PDB entry 2Q27 | X-ray diffraction, 2.12 A resolution | chains A and B

# Chain A (and B)
Name: oxalyl-CoA decarboxylase
From: Escherichia coli
Notes: EC 4.1.1.8; chain B of this document is another copy of the same molecule, construct and numbering; everything in this record applies to it too
UniProtKB: P0AFI0 (OXC_ECOLI); numbering as in UniProt (aligned over 1-564)
Sequence (564 residues; row label = number of the first residue in the row):
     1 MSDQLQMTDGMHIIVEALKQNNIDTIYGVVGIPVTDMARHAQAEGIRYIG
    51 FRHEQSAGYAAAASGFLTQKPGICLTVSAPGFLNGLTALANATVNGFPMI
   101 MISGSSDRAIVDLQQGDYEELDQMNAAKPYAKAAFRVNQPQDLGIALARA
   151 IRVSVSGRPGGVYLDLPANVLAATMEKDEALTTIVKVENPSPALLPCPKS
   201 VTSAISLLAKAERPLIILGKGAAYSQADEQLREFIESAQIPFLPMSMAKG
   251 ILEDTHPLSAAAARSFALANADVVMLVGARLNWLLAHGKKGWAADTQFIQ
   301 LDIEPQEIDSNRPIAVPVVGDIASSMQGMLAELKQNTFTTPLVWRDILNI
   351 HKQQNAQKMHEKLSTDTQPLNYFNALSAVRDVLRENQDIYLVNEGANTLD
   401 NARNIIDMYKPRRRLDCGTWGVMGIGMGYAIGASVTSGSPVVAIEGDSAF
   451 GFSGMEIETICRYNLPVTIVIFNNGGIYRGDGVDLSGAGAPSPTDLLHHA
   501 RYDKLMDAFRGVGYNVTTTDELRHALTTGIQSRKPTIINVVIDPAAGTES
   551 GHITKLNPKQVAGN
Unresolved in the structure: 1-4, 552-564 (chain B: 1-4, 550-564)
Bound ions: Mg2+: Asp447, Asn474, Gly476 (together with thiamine diphosphate)
Residues lining bound ligands: thiamine diphosphate (TPP): Val29, Val30, Gly31, Glu54, Val77, Pro80, Gly81, Asn84, Glu119, Tyr372, Gly395, Ala396, Asn397, Thr398, Gly421, Val422, Met423, Gly446, Asp447, Ser448, Ala449, Phe452, Asn474, Gly476, Ile477, Tyr478, Arg479
Swiss-Prot annotation at these positions:
  - binding site (substrate): Ile32, Tyr118, Ala261 to Ser265, Asn355, Arg403, Asn404, Ser550 to His552
  - binding site (ADP): Arg158, Lys220, Arg280, Asp302, Ile322
  - binding site (thiamine diphosphate): Tyr372, Ala396 to Thr398, Gly421 to Met423, Ser448, Ala449, Tyr478
  - binding site (Mg(2+)): Asp447, Asn474, Gly476

# How chain A and chain B interact
Residue-residue contacts (35; chain A residue first):
  Lys132(A) - Gln306(B)
  Ile145(A) - Asp309(B)
  Ile145(A) - Asn311(B)
  Arg149(A) - Gln306(B)  hydrogen bond (side chain-backbone)
  Arg149(A) - Asp309(B)
  Arg149(A) - Ser310(B)
  Arg152(A) - Ile308(B)
  Arg152(A) - Asp309(B)  salt bridge
  Arg152(A) - Pro317(B)
  Val153(A) - Gln306(B)
  Ser156(A) - Pro305(B)
  Pro192(A) - Val319(B)  hydrophobic
  Ala193(A) - Cys197(B)  hydrogen bond (backbone-backbone)
  Leu194(A) - Leu194(B)  hydrophobic
  Leu194(A) - Leu195(B)
  Leu194(A) - Val319(B)
  Leu194(A) - Gly320(B)
  Leu195(A) - Leu194(B)
  Leu195(A) - Leu195(B)  hydrogen bond (backbone-backbone)
  Leu195(A) - Pro196(B)
  Pro196(A) - Leu195(B)
  Cys197(A) - Ala193(B)  hydrogen bond (backbone-backbone)
  Pro305(A) - Ser156(B)
  Gln306(A) - Arg149(B)  hydrogen bond (backbone-side chain)
  Gln306(A) - Val153(B)
  Ile308(A) - Arg152(B)
  Asp309(A) - Ile145(B)
  Asp309(A) - Arg149(B)
  Asp309(A) - Arg152(B)  salt bridge
  Ser310(A) - Ile145(B)
  Ser310(A) - Arg149(B)
  Asn311(A) - Ile145(B)
  Pro313(A) - Val185(B)  hydrophobic
  Val319(A) - Pro192(B)  hydrophobic
  Val319(A) - Leu194(B)
Interface residues without a listed pair, chain A (28 interface residues in all): Ala148, Val185, Val187, Pro198, Glu307, Arg312, Pro317, Gly320
Interface residues without a listed pair, chain B (28 interface residues in all): Lys132, Ala148, Val187, Pro198, Glu307, Arg312, Pro313

# Overview
The chain A/chain B interface involves 28 residues from each chain; the contacts include 5 hydrogen bonds and
2 salt bridges. Among the polar pairs are Arg152(A)-Asp309(B), Arg149(A)-Gln306(B) and Ala193(A)-Cys197(B).
Bound to chain A: thiamine diphosphate.
Both chains are oxalyl-CoA decarboxylase (Escherichia coli). Entry 2Q27 (Crystal structure of oxalyl-coA
decarboxylase from Escherichia coli) was determined by X-ray diffraction, deposited together with 2Q28 and
2Q29.
